Entry 8U4Q (electron microscopy, 3.36 A resolution); this record covers chains B and C of the 6 polymer chains in the assembly.

[Chain B]
Name: Guanine nucleotide-binding protein G(I)/G(S)/G(T) subunit beta-1
Organism: Homo sapiens
UniProt: P62873 (GBB1_HUMAN); numbering as in UniProt (aligned over 2-340)
Sequence (350 residues; each row starts with the number of its first residue; numbers below 1 keep their minus sign (Met-9 is residue -9)):
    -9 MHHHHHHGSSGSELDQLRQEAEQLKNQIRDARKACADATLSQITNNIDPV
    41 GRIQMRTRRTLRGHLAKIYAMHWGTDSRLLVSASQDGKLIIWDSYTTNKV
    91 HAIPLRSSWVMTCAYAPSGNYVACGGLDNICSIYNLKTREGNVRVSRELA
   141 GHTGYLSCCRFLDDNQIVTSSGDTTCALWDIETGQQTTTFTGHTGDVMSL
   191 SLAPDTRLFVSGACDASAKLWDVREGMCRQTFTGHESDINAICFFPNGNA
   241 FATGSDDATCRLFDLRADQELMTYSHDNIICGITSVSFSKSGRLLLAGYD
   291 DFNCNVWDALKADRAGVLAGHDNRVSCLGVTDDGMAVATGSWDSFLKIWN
Disordered / not traced: -9 to 5
Differences from the reference sequence: expression tag (-9 to 1)
UniProt features mapped onto this chain:
  - modified residue: Ser2 (N-acetylserine), His266 (Phosphohistidine)
  - natural variant: Leu30 (L30F: In MRD42; uncertain significance), Arg52 (R52G: In MRD42), Gly64 (G64V: In MRD42), Asp76 (D76E: In MRD42; D76G: In MRD42), Gly77 (G77S: In MRD42), Lys78 (K78R: In MRD42), Ile80 (I80N: In MRD42; I80T: In MRD42), His91 (H91R: In MRD42; uncertain significance), Ala92 (A92T: In MRD42), Pro94 (P94S: In MRD42), Leu95 (L95P: In MRD42), Arg96 (R96L: In MRD42), 5 further natural variant entries in UniProt

[Chain C]
Name: Guanine nucleotide-binding protein G(I)/G(S)/G(O) subunit gamma-2
Organism: Homo sapiens
UniProt: P59768 (GBG2_HUMAN); numbering as in UniProt (aligned over 1-71)
Sequence (71 residues; each row starts with the number of its first residue):
     1 MASNNTASIAQARKLVEQLKMEANIDRIKVSKAAADLMAYCEAHAKEDPL
    51 LTPVPASENPFREKKFFCAIL
Disordered / not traced: 1-11, 62-71
UniProt features mapped onto this chain:
  - modified residue: Ala2 (N-acetylalanine), Cys68 (Cysteine methyl ester)
  - lipidation: Cys68 (S-geranylgeranyl cysteine)

[Chain B / chain C interface]
Residue-residue contacts (58; chain B residue first):
  Leu7(B) - Ala12(C)
  Leu7(B) - Arg13(C)
  Ala11(B) - Leu19(C)
  Leu14(B) - Val16(C)
  Leu14(B) - Leu19(C)  hydrophobic
  Lys15(B) - Leu19(C)
  Ile18(B) - Ala23(C)  hydrophobic
  Ala21(B) - Arg27(C)
  Cys25(B) - Arg27(C)
  Cys25(B) - Ile28(C)
  Cys25(B) - Lys29(C)
  Cys25(B) - Val30(C)  hydrogen bond (backbone-backbone)
  Ala26(B) - Val30(C)  hydrophobic
  Ala28(B) - Val30(C)
  Leu30(B) - Ala34(C)  hydrophobic
  Ile33(B) - Ala34(C)  hydrophobic
  Ile37(B) - Met38(C)  hydrophobic
  Met45(B) - Leu50(C)  hydrophobic
  Arg48(B) - Phe61(C)
  Arg49(B) - Phe61(C)
  Ser84(B) - Phe61(C)
  Tyr85(B) - Pro60(C)  hydrophobic
  Tyr85(B) - Phe61(C)  hydrophobic
  Met217(B) - Gln18(C)
  Met217(B) - Met21(C)  hydrophobic
  Cys218(B) - Gln18(C)  hydrogen bond (backbone-side chain)
  Arg219(B) - Glu22(C)
  Phe235(B) - Leu37(C)  hydrophobic
  Phe235(B) - Tyr40(C)  hydrophobic
  Phe235(B) - Cys41(C)  hydrophobic
  Pro236(B) - Tyr40(C)
  Asn237(B) - Leu37(C)
  Asn237(B) - Tyr40(C)
  Asp254(B) - Ala33(C)
  Arg256(B) - Ile28(C)
  Arg256(B) - Asp36(C)  salt bridge
  Ala257(B) - Ile28(C)
  Asp258(B) - Ile25(C)
  Asp258(B) - Arg27(C)  salt bridge
  Ser279(B) - Asp48(C)  hydrogen bond
  Ser279(B) - Leu50(C)
  Lys280(B) - Glu47(C)
  Ser281(B) - Tyr40(C)
  Ser281(B) - Cys41(C)
  Ser281(B) - His44(C)
  Ser281(B) - Asp48(C)  hydrogen bond
  Ser281(B) - Leu51(C)
  Gly282(B) - Cys41(C)  hydrogen bond (backbone-side chain)
  Arg283(B) - Leu51(C)
  Leu300(B) - Cys41(C)  hydrophobic
  Asp323(B) - Pro49(C)
  Gly324(B) - Pro49(C)
  Gly324(B) - Leu50(C)
  Met325(B) - Pro49(C)  hydrophobic
  Met325(B) - Pro60(C)
  Ala326(B) - Phe61(C)  hydrophobic
  Asn340(B) - Asn59(C)  hydrogen bond
  Asn340(B) - Phe61(C)
Also at the interface, not in a pair above, chain B (49 interface residues in all): Arg22, Asp27, Thr34, Val40, Ile43, Gln220, Ala240, Gln259, Leu261, Leu284, Ile338
Also at the interface, not in a pair above, chain C (34 interface residues in all): Lys20, Asp26, Ser31, Ala35, Ala45

[Overview]
49 residues of chain B face 34 of chain C across their interface; the contacts include 6 hydrogen bonds and 2
salt bridges. Among the polar pairs are Arg256(B)-Asp36(C), Asp258(B)-Arg27(C) and Cys218(B)-Gln18(C).
Here chain B is Guanine nucleotide-binding protein G(I)/G(S)/G(T) subunit beta-1 and chain C is Guanine
nucleotide-binding protein G(I)/G(S)/G(O) subunit gamma-2, both from Homo sapiens. Entry 8U4Q (Structure of
REGN7663 Fab-bound CXCR4/Gi complex) was determined by electron microscopy (same publication as 8U4N, 8U4O,
8U4P, 8U4R, 8U4S and 8U4T).
